2ARM - chain A; structure by X-ray diffraction, 1.23 A resolution.

== Chain A ==
Name: Phospholipase A2 VRV-PL-VIIIa
Organism: Daboia russellii pulchella
Notes: EC 3.1.1.4
UniProt: P59071 (PA28_DABRP); residue numbers follow UniProt; this construct covers 1-14, 16-56, 67-86, 88-121
Sequence (121 residues; numbered 1 to 133; 12 numbers in that range are skipped by the numbering (no residue carries them; nothing is unmodelled there); the number before each row is that of its first residue):
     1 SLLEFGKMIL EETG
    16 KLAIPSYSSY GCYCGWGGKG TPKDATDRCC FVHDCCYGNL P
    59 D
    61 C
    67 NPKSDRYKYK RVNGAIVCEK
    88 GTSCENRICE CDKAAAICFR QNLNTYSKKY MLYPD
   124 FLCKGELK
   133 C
Cystine bridges: Cys27-Cys126, Cys29-Cys45, Cys44-Cys105, Cys50-Cys133, Cys51-Cys98, Cys61-Cys91, Cys84-Cys96
Residues lining bound ligands: atropine (OIN; (1R,5S)-8-methyl-8-azabicyclo[3.2.1]oct-3-yl (2R)-3-hydroxy-2-phenylpropanoate): Tyr28, Cys29, Gly30, Trp31, Gly32, Cys45, His48, Asp49, Tyr52, Pro68, Lys69

== Summary ==
Bound to chain A: atropine.
Chain A is Phospholipase A2 VRV-PL-VIIIa (Daboia russellii pulchella); the structure, Crystal Structure of the
Complex of Phospholipase A2 with a natural compound atropine at 1.2 A ..., was determined by X-ray diffraction
(same publication as 1SV3).
